PDB entry 7U50 | electron microscopy, 3.40 A resolution | chains E and J of the 11 polymer chains in the assembly

== Chain E ==
Molecule: Histone H3.2
Organism: Homo sapiens
Reference sequence: Q71DI3 (H32_HUMAN); residues 1-135 here correspond to UniProt positions 2-136 (UniProt number = residue number + 1)
Chain sequence (135 residues; row label = number of the first residue in the row):
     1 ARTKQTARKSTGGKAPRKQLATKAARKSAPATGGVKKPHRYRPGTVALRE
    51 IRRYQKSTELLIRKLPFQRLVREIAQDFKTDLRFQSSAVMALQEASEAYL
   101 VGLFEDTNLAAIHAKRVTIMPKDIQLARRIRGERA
Not modelled in the structure: 1-37
Sequence notes: engineered mutation Ala110 (Cys111 in Q71DI3)
Curated features (UniProtKB/Swiss-Prot):
  - modified residue: Arg2 (Asymmetric dimethylarginine), Thr3 (Phosphothreonine), Lys4 (Allysine), Gln5 (5-glutamyl dopamine), Thr6 (Phosphothreonine), Arg8 (Citrulline), Lys9 (N6,N6,N6-trimethyllysine), Ser10 (ADP-ribosylserine), Thr11 (Phosphothreonine), Lys14 (N6-(2-hydroxyisobutyryl)lysine), Arg17 (Asymmetric dimethylarginine), Lys18 (N6-(2-hydroxyisobutyryl)lysine), Lys23 (N6-(2-hydroxyisobutyryl)lysine), Arg26 (Citrulline), Lys27 (N6,N6,N6-trimethyllysine), Ser28 (ADP-ribosylserine), Lys36 (N6,N6,N6-trimethyllysine), Lys37 (N6-methyllysine), Tyr41 (Phosphotyrosine), Lys56 (N6,N6,N6-trimethyllysine) and 8 more in UniProt
  - lipidation: Lys18 (N6-decanoyllysine)

== Chain J ==
Molecule: 147-nt DNA strand
Sequence (147 nucleotides; numbered 1 to 147; the number before each row is that of its first residue):
     1 ATCGGATGTATATATCTGACACGTGCCTGGAGACTAGGGAGTAATCCCCT
    51 TGGCGGTTAAAACGCGGGGGACAGCGCGTACGTGCGTTTAAGCGGTGCTA
   101 GAGCTGTCTACGACCAATTGAGCGGCCTCGGCACCGGGATTCTCGAT
Not modelled in the structure: 1, 146-147

== How chain E and chain J interact ==
Residue-residue contacts - 23 pairs, chain E then chain J:
  His39(E) - DC144(J)  sugar contact
  Arg40(E) - DG66(J)  base contact
  Arg40(E) - DG145(J)  phosphate contact
  Tyr41(E) - DC144(J)  phosphate contact
  Arg42(E) - DG69(J)  salt bridge to the phosphate
  Arg42(E) - DC144(J)  phosphate contact
  Arg42(E) - DG145(J)  salt bridge to the phosphate
  Pro43(E) - DG69(J)  sugar contact
  Thr45(E) - DC144(J)  hydrogen bond to the phosphate
  Arg63(E) - DA60(J)  sugar contact
  Arg72(E) - DT51(J)  salt bridge to the phosphate
  Arg83(E) - DT50(J)  phosphate contact
  Arg83(E) - DT51(J)  phosphate contact
  Phe84(E) - DT50(J)  phosphate contact
  Phe84(E) - DT51(J)  hydrogen bond to the phosphate
  Gln85(E) - DT50(J)  phosphate contact
  Arg116(E) - DA71(J)  phosphate contact
  Arg116(E) - DC72(J)  salt bridge to the phosphate
  Val117(E) - DA71(J)  hydrogen bond to the phosphate
  Thr118(E) - DG70(J)  phosphate contact
  Thr118(E) - DA71(J)  hydrogen bond to the phosphate
  Met120(E) - DA71(J)  phosphate contact
  Met120(E) - DC72(J)  phosphate contact
Interface residues without a listed pair, chain E (17 interface residues in all): Leu82, Ser86
Interface residues without a listed pair, chain J (12 interface residues in all): DA61, DT143

== Summary ==
17 residues of chain E and 12 residues of chain J are in contact, with 4 hydrogen bonds and 4 salt bridges.
Among the polar pairs are Thr45(E)-DC144(J), Phe84(E)-DT51(J) and Val117(E)-DA71(J).
Here chain E is Histone H3.2 (Homo sapiens) and chain J is a 147-nt DNA strand. Entry 7U50 (APE1 bound to a
nucleosome core particle with AP-site at SHL-6) was determined by electron microscopy, deposited together with
7U51, 7U52 and 7U53.
